Entry 9LSC (X-ray diffraction, 1.38 A resolution); this record covers chain A.

== Chain A ==
Protein: Red fluorescent protein, grafted calcium-binding sequence
Reference sequence: A0A4V4ND72 (A0A4V4ND72_9PEZI); the construct has insertions or renumbered stretches relative to UniProt, so the offset changes along the chain: 2-66 = UniProt 2-66; 69-152 = UniProt 69-152; 163-231 = UniProt 157-225
Sequence (278 residues; row label = number of the first residue in the row; note: 2 numbers in that range are skipped by the numbering (no residue carries them; nothing is unmodelled there); numbers below 1 keep their minus sign (Met-36 is residue -36)):
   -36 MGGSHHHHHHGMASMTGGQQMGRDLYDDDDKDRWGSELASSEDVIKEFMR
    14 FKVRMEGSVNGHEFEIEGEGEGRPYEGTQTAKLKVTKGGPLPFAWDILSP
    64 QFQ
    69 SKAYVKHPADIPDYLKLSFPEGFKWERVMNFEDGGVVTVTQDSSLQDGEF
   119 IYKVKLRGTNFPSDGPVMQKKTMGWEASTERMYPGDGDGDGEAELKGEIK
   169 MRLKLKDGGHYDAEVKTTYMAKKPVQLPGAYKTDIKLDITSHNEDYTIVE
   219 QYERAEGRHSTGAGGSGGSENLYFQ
Unresolved in the structure: -36 to 6, 229-243
Covalently attached groups: covalent link Gln66-Ser69
Modified / non-standard residues: Gln66 (chromophore; CRQ)
Differences from the reference sequence: initiating methionine (-36); expression tag (-35 to 1, 232-243); chromophore (66, 66, 66)
Ion coordination: Ca2+ site 1: Asp154, Asp156, Asp158, Glu160, Glu162; Ca2+ site 2: Asp156, Asp158, Glu162

== Summary ==
Asp154, Asp156, Asp158, Glu160 and Glu162 form the Ca2+ site 1. The Ca2+ site 2 is built by Asp156, Asp158 and
Glu162.
Chain A is Red fluorescent protein, grafted calcium-binding sequence; the structure, Crystal structure of
mRFP1 with a grafted calcium-binding sequence and two bound calcium ions in a ..., was determined by X-ray
diffraction together with 9LSA, 9LSF and 9LSW from the same study.
